PDB entry 7WV4 | electron microscopy, 3.35 A resolution | chains B and F of the 6 polymer chains in the assembly

[Chain B]
Molecule: Toll-like receptor 3
Source organism: Homo sapiens
Notes: fragment: ectodomain
UniProt: O15455 (TLR3_HUMAN); residues 27-697 here = UniProt positions 27-697
Chain sequence (689 residues; numbered 24 to 712; the number before each row is that of its first residue):
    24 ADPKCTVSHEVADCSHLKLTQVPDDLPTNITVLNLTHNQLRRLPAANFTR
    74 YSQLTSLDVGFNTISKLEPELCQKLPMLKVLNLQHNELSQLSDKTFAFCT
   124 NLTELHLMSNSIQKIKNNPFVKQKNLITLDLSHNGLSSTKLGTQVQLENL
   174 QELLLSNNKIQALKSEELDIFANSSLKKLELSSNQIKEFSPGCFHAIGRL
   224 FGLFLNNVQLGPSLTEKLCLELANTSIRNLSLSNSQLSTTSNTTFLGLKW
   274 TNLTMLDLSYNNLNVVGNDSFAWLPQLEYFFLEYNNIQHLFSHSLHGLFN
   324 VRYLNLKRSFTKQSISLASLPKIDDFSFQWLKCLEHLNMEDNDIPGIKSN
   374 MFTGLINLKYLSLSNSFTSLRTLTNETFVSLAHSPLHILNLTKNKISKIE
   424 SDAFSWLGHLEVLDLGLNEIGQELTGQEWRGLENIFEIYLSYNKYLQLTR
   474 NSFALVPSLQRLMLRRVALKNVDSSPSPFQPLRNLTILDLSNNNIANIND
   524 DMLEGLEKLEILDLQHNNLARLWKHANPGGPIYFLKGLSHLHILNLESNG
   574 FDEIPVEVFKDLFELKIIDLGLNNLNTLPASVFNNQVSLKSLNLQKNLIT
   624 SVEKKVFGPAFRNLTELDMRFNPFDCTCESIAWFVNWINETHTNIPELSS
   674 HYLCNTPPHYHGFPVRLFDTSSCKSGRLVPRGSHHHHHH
Not modelled in the structure: 24-28, 688-712
Construct notes: expression tag (24-26, 698-712)
Disulfides: Cys95-Cys122, Cys649-Cys677
Swiss-Prot annotation at these positions:
  - glycosylation (N-linked (GlcNAc...) asparagine): Asn52, Asn57, Asn70, Asn124, Asn196, Asn247, Asn252, Asn265, Asn275, Asn291, Asn398, Asn413, Asn507, Asn636, Asn662
  - natural variant: Ser134 (S134P: No effect on IFNL1 induction), Arg251 (R251G: No effect on IFNL1 induction), Pro554 (P554S: In IMD83)
  - mutagenesis: Cys95 (C95A: Reduced response to ds-RNA), Cys122 (C122A: Reduced response to ds-RNA), Asn196 (N196G: Reduced expression levels; when associated with R-247), Asn247 (N247R: Reduced response to ds-RNA. Reduced expression levels; when associated with G-196), His539 (H539A: No effect; H539E: Loss of RNA binding. Constitutive activation of NF-kappa-B), Asn541 (N541A: Loss of RNA binding. Abolishes activation of NF-kappa-B)

[Chain F]
Molecule: 80-nt RNA strand
Sequence (80 nucleotides; numbered 1 to 80; the number before each row is that of its first residue):
     1 IIIIIIIIIIIIIIIIIIIIIIIIIIIIIIIIIIIIIIIIIIIIIIIIII
    51 IIIIIIIIIIIIIIIIIIIIIIIIIIIIII

[Interface between chain B and chain F]
Contacting residue pairs (13; chain B residue first):
  Arg64(B) with I42(F), sugar contact
  Arg489(B) with I23(F), hydrogen bond to the phosphate; I24(F), salt bridge to the phosphate
  Asn515(B) with I22(F), phosphate contact; I23(F), hydrogen bond to the phosphate
  Asn517(B) with I21(F), hydrogen bond to the sugar
  His539(B) with I22(F), salt bridge to the phosphate
  Asn540(B) with I21(F), sugar contact
  Asn541(B) with I20(F), hydrogen bond to the sugar
  Ser571(B) with I21(F), hydrogen bond to the phosphate; I22(F), hydrogen bond to the phosphate
  Gly573(B) with I20(F), phosphate contact
  Asn597(B) with I20(F), sugar contact
Also at the interface, not in a pair above, chain B (16 interface residues in all): Thr86, Ser88, Glu110, Ala543, Asn572, Leu595
Also at the interface, not in a pair above, chain F (8 interface residues in all): I43, I44

[In short]
16 residues of chain B face 8 of chain F across their interface; the contacts include 6 hydrogen bonds and 2
salt bridges. Polar contacts include Asn517(B)-I21(F), Asn541(B)-I20(F) and Arg489(B)-I23(F). From UniProt: 6
mutagenesis sites on chain B.
Chain B is Toll-like receptor 3 (Homo sapiens) and chain F is an 80-nt RNA strand; the structure,
ectoTLR3-poly(I:C) cluster, was determined by electron microscopy (same publication as 7WV3, 7WV5, 7WVE and
7WVJ).
